9IRP - chains A and G of the 14 polymer chains in the assembly; structure by X-ray diffraction, 1.90 A resolution.

Chain A (and G):
Protein: ATP-dependent Clp protease proteolytic subunit
Organism: Staphylococcus aureus
Notes: EC 3.4.21.92; chain G of this document is another copy of the same molecule, construct and numbering; everything in this record applies to it too
UniProt: A0A0D1I3W4 (A0A0D1I3W4_STAAU); residues 1-195 here = UniProt positions 1-195
Chain sequence (201 residues; each row starts with the number of its first residue):
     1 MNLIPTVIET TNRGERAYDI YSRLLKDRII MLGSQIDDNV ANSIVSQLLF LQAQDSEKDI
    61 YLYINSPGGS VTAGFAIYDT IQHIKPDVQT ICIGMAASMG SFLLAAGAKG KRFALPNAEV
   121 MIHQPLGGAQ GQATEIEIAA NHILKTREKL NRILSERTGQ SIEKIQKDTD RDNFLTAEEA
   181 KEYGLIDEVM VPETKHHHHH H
Unresolved in the structure: 1-2, 10-15, 197-201 (chain G: 1-2, 9-14, 194-201)
Sequence notes: expression tag (196-201)
Bound ions: Mg2+: Ile81, Pro86
Ligand contacts:
  - Z53 ((6S,9aS)-6-[(2S)-butan-2-yl]-4,7-bis(oxidanylidene)-8-(phenanthren-9-ylmethyl)-N-[4,4,4-tris(fluoranyl)butyl]-3,6,9,9a-tetrahydro-2H-pyrazino[1,2-a]pyrimidine-1-carboxamide), molecule 1: Arg23, Leu24, Asp27, Ile29, Met31, Tyr61, Tyr63, Ile91, Ile93, Leu115, Met190, Glu193
  - Z53, molecule 2: Val45, Ser46, Leu49, Phe50, Gln52, Ala53, Thr80, His83

Chain A / chain G interface:
Residue-residue contacts - 58 pairs, chain A then chain G:
  Pro5(A) with Ser22(G); Leu25(G), hydrophobic; Ser43(G); Gln47(G)
  Thr6(A) with Ser22(G), hydrogen bond (backbone-side chain)
  Val7(A) with Leu25(G), hydrophobic; Phe50(G), hydrophobic
  Ile8(A) with Tyr18(G)
  Glu9(A) with Phe50(G); Gln54(G)
  Ile20(A) with Ser46(G); Phe50(G), hydrophobic
  Tyr21(A) with Asn39(G); Asn42(G); Ser43(G), hydrogen bond (side chain-backbone); Ser46(G)
  Arg23(A) with Phe50(G)
  Leu24(A) with Ser46(G)
  Ile29(A) with Leu49(G), hydrophobic
  Met31(A) with Ser46(G)
  Gly33(A) with Asn42(G), hydrogen bond (backbone-side chain)
  Tyr63(A) with Asn42(G), hydrogen bond; Val45(G)
  Asn65(A) with Asp38(G), hydrogen bond; Asn42(G), hydrogen bond
  Ile93(A) with Ala76(G), hydrophobic; Thr80(G)
  Gly94(A) with Thr72(G); Ala76(G)
  Met95(A) with Thr72(G)
  Leu115(A) with Asp79(G)
  Pro116(A) with Asp79(G)
  Asn117(A) with Phe75(G); Tyr78(G); Asp79(G), hydrogen bond (backbone-side chain); Lys149(G), hydrogen bond (backbone-side chain); Ile153(G)
  Ala118(A) with Asp79(G), hydrogen bond (backbone-side chain)
  Glu119(A) with Thr72(G); His142(G), salt bridge
  Arg171(A) with Gln132(G), hydrogen bond; Thr134(G); Glu135(G), salt bridge; Ile138(G)
  Asp172(A) with Ile138(G)
  Phe174(A) with His142(G)
  Glu179(A) with Lys145(G), salt bridge
  Met190(A) with His83(G)
  Val191(A) with His83(G), hydrogen bond (backbone-side chain)
  Pro192(A) with Gln82(G); His83(G)
  Glu193(A) with Gln52(G), hydrogen bond; His83(G), salt bridge; Lys85(G)
  Thr194(A) with Lys85(G)
  Lys195(A) with Gln82(G); Ile84(G), hydrogen bond (side chain-backbone); Lys85(G)
Other interface residues (no listed pair), chain A (33 interface residues in all): Thr176

Overview:
The interface between chain A and chain G involves 33 residues on one side and 32 on the other, with 13
hydrogen bonds and 4 salt bridges. Polar pairs include Glu119(A)-His142(G), Arg171(A)-Glu135(G) and
Glu179(A)-Lys145(G). Ligands of chain A: compound Z53. Ile81(A) and Pro86(A) coordinate Mg2+.
Both chains are ATP-dependent Clp protease proteolytic subunit (Staphylococcus aureus). Entry 9IRP (Structure
of ClpP from Staphylococcus aureus in complex with ZG297) was determined by X-ray diffraction together with
9IRM from the same study.
